8SRM - chains A and B of the 6 polymer chains in the assembly; structure by electron microscopy, 4.46 A resolution (low resolution: residue-level contacts below are approximate; hydrogen-bond / salt-bridge calls are withheld).

[Chain A (and B)]
Molecule: RB1-inducible coiled-coil protein 1
From: Homo sapiens
Notes: chain B of this document is another copy of the same molecule, construct and numbering; everything in this record applies to it too
Reference sequence: Q8TDY2 (RBCC1_HUMAN); residues 1-640 here = UniProt positions 1-640
Chain sequence (640 residues; numbered 1 to 640; the number before each row is that of its first residue):
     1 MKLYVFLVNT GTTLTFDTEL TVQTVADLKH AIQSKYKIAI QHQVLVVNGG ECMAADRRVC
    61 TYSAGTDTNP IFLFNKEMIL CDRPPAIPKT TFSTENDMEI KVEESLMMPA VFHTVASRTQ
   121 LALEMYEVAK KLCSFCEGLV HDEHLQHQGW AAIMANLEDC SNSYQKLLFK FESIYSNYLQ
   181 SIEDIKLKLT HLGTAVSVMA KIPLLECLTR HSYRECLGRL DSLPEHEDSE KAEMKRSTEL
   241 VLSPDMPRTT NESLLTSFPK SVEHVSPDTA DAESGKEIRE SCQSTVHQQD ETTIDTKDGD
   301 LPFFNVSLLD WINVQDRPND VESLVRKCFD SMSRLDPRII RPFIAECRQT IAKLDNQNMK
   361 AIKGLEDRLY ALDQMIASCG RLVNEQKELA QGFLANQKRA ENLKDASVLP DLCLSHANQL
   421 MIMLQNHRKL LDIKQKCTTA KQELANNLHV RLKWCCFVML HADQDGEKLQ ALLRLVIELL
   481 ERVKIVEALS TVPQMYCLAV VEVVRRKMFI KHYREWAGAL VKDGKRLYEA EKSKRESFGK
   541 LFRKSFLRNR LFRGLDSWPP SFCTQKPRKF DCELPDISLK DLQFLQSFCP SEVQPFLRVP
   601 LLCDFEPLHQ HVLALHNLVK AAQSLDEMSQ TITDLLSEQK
Unresolved in the structure: 82-123, 213-303, 388-423, 598-640 (chain B: 1-159, 210-303, 354-460, 596-640)
UniProt features mapped onto this chain:
  - motif: K566 to K569 (Nuclear localization signal)
  - modified residue: S222 (Phosphoserine), S229 (Phosphoserine), S237 (Phosphoserine), T238 (Phosphothreonine), S243 (Phosphoserine), S253 (Phosphoserine), S257 (Phosphoserine), S261 (Phosphoserine), S266 (Phosphoserine), S624 (Phosphoserine)

[Chain A / chain B interface]
Residue-residue contacts - 4 pairs, chain A then chain B:
  V492(A) with F546(B)
  G554(A) with E573(B)
  P560(A) with F570(B)
  D571(A) with S557(B)
Interface residues without a listed pair, chain A (12 interface residues in all): S545, F546, R553, S557, K569, E573, L574, P575
Interface residues without a listed pair, chain B (9 interface residues in all): A488, R553, P560, D571, L574

[Summary]
12 residues of chain A face 9 of chain B across their interface.
Chain A and chain B are both RB1-inducible coiled-coil protein 1 (Homo sapiens); the structure, Structure of
human ULK1 complex core (2:2:2 stoichiometry) of the ATG13(450-517) mutant, was determined by electron
microscopy, deposited together with 8SOI, 8SOR and 8SQZ.
